PDB entry 8S7O | electron microscopy, 2.80 A resolution | chains D and E of the 6 polymer chains in the assembly

Chain D:
Molecule: DNA gyrase subunit B
Organism: Mycobacterium tuberculosis
Notes: EC 5.6.2.2
UniProt: P9WG45 (GYRB_MYCTU); numbering as in UniProt (aligned over 5-675)
Sequence (678 residues; numbered -2 to 675; the number before each row is that of its first residue; numbers below 1 keep their minus sign (Gly-2 is residue -2)):
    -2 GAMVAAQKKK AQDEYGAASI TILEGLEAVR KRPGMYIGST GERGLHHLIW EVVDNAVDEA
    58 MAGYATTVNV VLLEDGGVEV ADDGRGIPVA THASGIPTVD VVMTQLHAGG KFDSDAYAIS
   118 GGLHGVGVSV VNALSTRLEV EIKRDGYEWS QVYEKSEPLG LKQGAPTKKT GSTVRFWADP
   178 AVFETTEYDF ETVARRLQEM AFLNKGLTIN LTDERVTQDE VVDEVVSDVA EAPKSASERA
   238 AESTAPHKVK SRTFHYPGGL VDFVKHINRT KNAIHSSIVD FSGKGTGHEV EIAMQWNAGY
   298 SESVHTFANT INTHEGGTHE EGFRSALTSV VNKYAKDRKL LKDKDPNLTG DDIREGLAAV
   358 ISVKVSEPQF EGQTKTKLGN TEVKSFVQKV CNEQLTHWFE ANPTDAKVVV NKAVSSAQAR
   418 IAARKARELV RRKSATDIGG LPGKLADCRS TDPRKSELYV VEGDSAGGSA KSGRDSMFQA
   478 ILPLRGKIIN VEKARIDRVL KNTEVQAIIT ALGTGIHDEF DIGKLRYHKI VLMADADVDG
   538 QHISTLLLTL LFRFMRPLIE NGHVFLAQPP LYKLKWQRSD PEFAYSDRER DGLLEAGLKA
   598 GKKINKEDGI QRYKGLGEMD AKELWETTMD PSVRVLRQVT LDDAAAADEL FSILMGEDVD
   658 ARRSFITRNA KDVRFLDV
Not modelled in the structure: -2 to 436, 567-611, 668-675
Differences from the reference sequence: expression tag (-2 to 4)
UniProt features mapped onto this chain:
  - binding site (ATP): Tyr12, Asn52, Asp79, Gly83, Gly107, Lys108, Tyr114, Leu120 to Val125, Ser169, Gln370 to Lys372
  - binding site (Mg(2+)): Glu459, Asp532, Asp534
  - site (Interaction with DNA): Lys484, Asn487

Chain E:
Molecule: 150-nt DNA strand
Sequence (150 nucleotides; numbered -45 to 104; the number before each row is that of its first residue; numbers below 1 keep their minus sign (DG-45 is residue -45)):
   -45 GTACCGGACG TTGCGCCCGT AGGGCTACGG CGGCCTTCGC TCTTCTTAGT ATTACCCCTT
    15 CCGGTAGGTC GGAGCGCAGC GCTTGCGGTC GTTCTGCATC GGGTCGCGCA GCCGGCGGTA
    75 CGGCCGCTAT TACCGGACGA AGAGCGGCTT
Not modelled in the structure: -45 to 1, 19-104

Interface between chain D and chain E:
Pairs across the interface (20; chain D residue first):
  Lys484(D) - DT14(E)  base contact
  Ile485(D) - DT14(E)  phosphate contact
  Ile485(D) - DC15(E)  sugar contact
  Ile486(D) - DT14(E)  phosphate contact
  Ile486(D) - DC15(E)  phosphate contact
  Asn487(D) - DT14(E)  phosphate contact
  Asn487(D) - DC15(E)  hydrogen bond to the phosphate
  Asn487(D) - DC16(E)  hydrogen bond to the phosphate
  Lys490(D) - DC16(E)  salt bridge to the phosphate
  Lys490(D) - DG17(E)  salt bridge to the phosphate
  Arg495(D) - DT14(E)  salt bridge to the phosphate
  Arg495(D) - DC15(E)  salt bridge to the phosphate
  His539(D) - DC15(E)  hydrogen bond to the phosphate
  His539(D) - DC16(E)  salt bridge to the phosphate
  Leu543(D) - DC15(E)  sugar contact
  Val656(D) - DG17(E)  sugar contact
  Val656(D) - DG18(E)  phosphate contact
  Arg659(D) - DG17(E)  salt bridge to the phosphate
  Arg660(D) - DG17(E)  phosphate contact
  Arg660(D) - DG18(E)  salt bridge to the phosphate
Also at the interface, not in a pair above, chain D (13 interface residues in all): Asn499, Met652

Summary:
13 residues of chain D face 5 of chain E across their interface, with 3 hydrogen bonds and 7 salt bridges.
Among the polar pairs are Asn487(D)-DC15(E), Asn487(D)-DC16(E) and His539(D)-DC15(E). From UniProt: 17
ATP-binding residues and 3 Mg2+-binding residues on chain D.
Here chain D is DNA gyrase subunit B (Mycobacterium tuberculosis) and chain E is a 150-nt DNA strand. Entry
8S7O (M. tuberculosis gyrase holocomplex with 150 bp DNA and BDM71403) was determined by electron microscopy.
